Entry 5SZE (X-ray diffraction, 1.50 A resolution); this record covers chains A and C.

[Chain A]
Molecule: RNA-binding protein Hfq
Organism: Aquifex aeolicus (strain VF5)
Reference sequence: O66512 (HFQ_AQUAE); residues 4-83 here correspond to UniProt positions 1-80 (UniProt number = residue number - 3)
Chain sequence (83 residues; numbered 1 to 83; the number before each row is that of its first residue):
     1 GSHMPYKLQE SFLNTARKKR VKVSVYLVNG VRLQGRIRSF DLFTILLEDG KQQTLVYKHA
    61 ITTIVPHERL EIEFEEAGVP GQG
Unresolved in the structure: 1-2, 74-83
Construct notes: expression tag (1-3)
From the paper describing this entry:
  - binding site for the 6-nt RNA strand (chain C): Met4, Tyr6, Asn14, Arg17, Lys18, Ser39, Phe40
  - conformationally variable residues (side-chain flip): Glu10
  - binding site for (4R)-2-methylpentane-2,4-diol: Gln9, Leu42, Phe43, His59

[Chain C]
Molecule: 6-nt RNA strand
Sequence (6 nucleotides; numbered 1 to 6; the number before each row is that of its first residue):
     1 UUUUUU
Unresolved in the structure: 4-6

[How chain A and chain C interact]
Contacting residue pairs - 10 pairs, chain A then chain C:
  Lys7(A) with U3(C), phosphate contact
  Glu10(A) with U2(C), sugar contact
  Asn14(A) with U2(C), hydrogen bond to the phosphate
  Arg17(A) with U1(C), salt bridge to the phosphate; U2(C), salt bridge to the phosphate
  Lys18(A) with U2(C), salt bridge to the phosphate
  Arg38(A) with U1(C), base contact
  Ser39(A) with U1(C), hydrogen bond to the base; U2(C), base contact
  Phe40(A) with U2(C), stacking on the base
Other interface residues (no listed pair), chain A (9 interface residues in all): Asp41

[Overview]
9 residues of chain A face 3 of chain C across their interface; the contacts include 2 hydrogen bonds, 3 salt
bridges and 1 aromatic stacking contact. Polar pairs include Ser39(A)-U1(C), Asn14(A)-U2(C) and
Arg17(A)-U1(C). From the paper: a binding site for the 6-nt RNA strand (chain C) at Met4(A), Tyr6(A) and
Asn14(A) among others; a binding site for (4R)-2-methylpentane-2,4-diol at Gln9(A), Leu42(A) and Phe43(A)
among others.
Chain A is RNA-binding protein Hfq (Aquifex aeolicus (strain VF5)) and chain C is a 6-nt RNA strand; the
structure, Crystal structure of Aquifex aeolicus Hfq-RNA complex at 1.5A, was determined by X-ray diffraction,
deposited together with 5SZD.
